Entry 4MVB (X-ray diffraction, 3.09 A resolution); this record covers chains D and A of the 4 polymer chains in the assembly.

Chain D:
Protein: 42F3 beta VmCh
From: Mus musculus, Homo sapiens
Amino-acid sequence (243 residues; each row starts with the number of its first residue; numbers below 1 keep their minus sign (Met-1 is residue -1)):
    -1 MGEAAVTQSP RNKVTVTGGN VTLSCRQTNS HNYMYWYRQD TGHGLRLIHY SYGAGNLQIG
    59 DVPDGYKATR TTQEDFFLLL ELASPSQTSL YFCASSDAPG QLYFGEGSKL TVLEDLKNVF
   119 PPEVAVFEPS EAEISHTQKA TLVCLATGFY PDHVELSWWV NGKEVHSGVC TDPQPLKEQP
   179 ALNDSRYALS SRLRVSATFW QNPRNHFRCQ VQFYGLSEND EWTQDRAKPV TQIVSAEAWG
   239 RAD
Not modelled in the structure: -1 to 2
Disulfides: Cys23-Cys91, Cys142-Cys207

Chain A:
Protein: H-2 class I histocompatibility antigen, L-D alpha chain
From: Mus musculus
Reference sequence: P01897 (HA1L_MOUSE); residues 1-179 here correspond to UniProt positions 25-203 (UniProt number = residue number + 24)
Amino-acid sequence (180 residues; row label = number of the first residue in the row; numbering starts at 0):
     0 MGPHSMRYYE TATSRRGLGE PRYTSVGYVD DKEFVRFDSD AENPRYEPQV PWMEQEGPEY
    60 WERITQIAKG QEQWFRVNLR TLLGYYNQSA GGTHTLQWMY GCDVGSDGRL LRGYEQFAYD
   120 GCDYIALNED LRTWTAADMA AQITRRKWEQ AGAAEYYRAY LEGECVEWLH RYLKNGNATL
Not modelled in the structure: 0-1, 176-179
Disulfides: Cys101-Cys164
Differences from the reference sequence: initiating methionine (0); engineered mutation Tyr8 (Phe32 in P01897), Thr12 (Val36 in P01897), Arg15 (Pro39 in P01897), Thr23 (Ile47 in P01897), Asp30 (Asn54 in P01897), Val49 (Ala73 in P01897), Arg131 (Lys155 in P01897)
UniProt features mapped onto this chain:
  - glycosylation (N-linked (GlcNAc...) asparagine): Asn86, Asn176

Interface between chain D and chain A:
Pairs across the interface (13):
  Asn30(D) with Gln72(A); Val76(A)
  Tyr50(D) with Gln65(A); Lys68(A); Gly69(A); Gln72(A)
  Gly51(D) with Gln72(A)
  Ala52(D) with Gln72(A)
  Asn54(D) with Gln72(A)
  Gln71(D) with Val76(A); Arg79(A), hydrogen bond
  Pro97(D) with Tyr155(A), hydrophobic
  Gln99(D) with Ala150(A)
From the paper, about this interface:
  - interface residues, chain D: Tyr50(D), Gln71(D)
  - interface residues, chain A: Gln65(A), Lys68(A), Gln72(A), Val76(A), Arg79(A)

Summary:
The chain D/chain A interface involves 8 residues from each chain; the contacts include 1 hydrogen bond. The
hydrogen-bonded pair is Gln71(D)-Arg79(A). The paper reports interface residues Tyr50(D), Gln71(D) and
Gln65(A) among others.
Here chain D is 42F3 beta VmCh (Mus musculus, Homo sapiens) and chain A is H-2 class I histocompatibility
antigen, L-D alpha chain (Mus musculus). Entry 4MVB (42F3 pCPB7/H-2Ld Complex) was determined by X-ray
diffraction, deposited together with 4MXQ, 4N0C, 4N5E and 4MS8.
